PDB entry 8DUW | electron microscopy, 3.20 A resolution | chains A and D of the 10 polymer chains in the assembly

== Chain A (and D) ==
Protein: Heterogeneous nuclear ribonucleoproteins A2/B1
Source organism: Homo sapiens
Notes: fragment: lcd; chain D of this document is another copy of the same molecule, construct and numbering; everything in this record applies to it too
UniProtKB: P22626 (ROA2_HUMAN); residues 181-341 here correspond to UniProt positions 193-353 (UniProt number = residue number + 12)
Amino-acid sequence (161 residues; each row starts with the number of its first residue):
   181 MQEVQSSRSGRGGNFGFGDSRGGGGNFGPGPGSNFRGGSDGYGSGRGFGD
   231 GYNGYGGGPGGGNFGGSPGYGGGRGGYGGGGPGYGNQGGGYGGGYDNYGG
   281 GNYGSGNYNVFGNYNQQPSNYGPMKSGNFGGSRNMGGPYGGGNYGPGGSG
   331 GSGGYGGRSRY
Disordered / not traced: 181-262, 317-341
Differences from the reference sequence: variant Val290 (Asp302 in P22626)
Curated features (UniProtKB/Swiss-Prot):
  - region: Gln296 to Tyr335 (Nuclear targeting sequence)
  - modified residue: Ser189 (Phosphoserine), Arg191 (Asymmetric dimethylarginine), Ser200 (Phosphoserine), Arg201 (Asymmetric dimethylarginine), Ser213 (Phosphoserine), Arg216 (Omega-N-methylarginine), Ser219 (Phosphoserine), Ser224 (Phosphoserine), Arg226 (Omega-N-methylarginine), Ser247 (Phosphoserine), Arg254 (Asymmetric dimethylarginine), Ser312 (Phosphoserine), Arg313 (Omega-N-methylarginine), Tyr319 (Phosphotyrosine), Ser329 (Phosphoserine), Ser332 (Phosphoserine), Tyr335 (Phosphotyrosine), Arg338 (Omega-N-methylarginine)
Reported in the primary citation:
  - self-association interface (contacts with another copy of this molecule): Tyr294 to Pro303
  - conformationally variable residues: Gly292, Arg313

== Interface between chain A and chain D ==
Contacting residue pairs (126):
  Gly263(A) - Gly263(D)
  Gly263(A) - Tyr264(D)  hydrogen bond (backbone-backbone)
  Tyr264(A) - Tyr264(D)  hydrophobic
  Tyr264(A) - Gln267(D)
  Gly265(A) - Tyr264(D)  hydrogen bond (backbone-backbone)
  Gly265(A) - Gly265(D)
  Gly265(A) - Tyr275(D)
  Asn266(A) - Asn266(D)  hydrogen bond
  Asn266(A) - Gln267(D)  hydrogen bond (backbone-backbone)
  Gln267(A) - Gln267(D)
  Gln267(A) - Gly268(D)  hydrogen bond (backbone-backbone)
  Gly268(A) - Gly268(D)
  Gly269(A) - Gly269(D)
  Gly269(A) - Gly270(D)  hydrogen bond (backbone-backbone)
  Gly270(A) - Gly270(D)
  Tyr271(A) - Gly269(D)
  Tyr271(A) - Gly270(D)
  Tyr271(A) - Tyr271(D)
  Tyr271(A) - Arg313(D)  hydrogen bond (side chain-backbone)
  Tyr271(A) - Met315(D)  hydrophobic
  Gly272(A) - Tyr271(D)
  Gly273(A) - Asn266(D)  hydrogen bond (backbone-side chain)
  Gly273(A) - Gly273(D)
  Gly274(A) - Asn266(D)
  Gly274(A) - Gly274(D)
  Tyr275(A) - Gly274(D)  hydrogen bond (backbone-backbone)
  Tyr275(A) - Tyr275(D)
  Asp276(A) - Gly274(D)
  Asp276(A) - Asp276(D)  hydrogen bond (side chain-backbone)
  Asn277(A) - Asp276(D)  hydrogen bond (backbone-backbone)
  Asn277(A) - Asn277(D)
  Asn277(A) - Tyr278(D)  hydrogen bond (backbone-backbone)
  Asn277(A) - Gly279(D)
  Tyr278(A) - Tyr278(D)  hydrophobic
  Tyr278(A) - Gly279(D)  hydrogen bond (backbone-backbone)
  Tyr278(A) - Ser306(D)
  Tyr278(A) - Gly307(D)
  Tyr278(A) - Asn308(D)
  Gly279(A) - Gly279(D)
  Gly280(A) - Gly279(D)
  Gly280(A) - Gly280(D)
  Gly280(A) - Gly281(D)
  Gly281(A) - Gly281(D)
  Asn282(A) - Gly281(D)  hydrogen bond (backbone-backbone)
  Asn282(A) - Asn282(D)
  Asn282(A) - Tyr283(D)  hydrogen bond (backbone-backbone)
  Asn282(A) - Ser285(D)  hydrogen bond (backbone-side chain)
  Tyr283(A) - Tyr283(D)  hydrophobic
  Gly284(A) - Tyr283(D)  hydrogen bond (backbone-backbone)
  Gly284(A) - Gly284(D)
  Gly284(A) - Ser285(D)  hydrogen bond (backbone-side chain)
  Ser285(A) - Gly284(D)
  Ser285(A) - Ser285(D)  hydrogen bond (backbone-side chain)
  Ser285(A) - Gly286(D)  hydrogen bond (backbone-backbone)
  Gly286(A) - Gly286(D)
  Asn287(A) - Gly284(D)
  Asn287(A) - Ser285(D)
  Asn287(A) - Gly286(D)  hydrogen bond (side chain-backbone)
  Asn287(A) - Asn287(D)  hydrogen bond (side chain-backbone)
  Tyr288(A) - Asn287(D)  hydrogen bond (backbone-backbone)
  Tyr288(A) - Tyr288(D)  hydrophobic
  Tyr288(A) - Asn289(D)  hydrogen bond (backbone-backbone)
  Asn289(A) - Asn289(D)  hydrogen bond
  Val290(A) - Asn289(D)  hydrogen bond (backbone-backbone)
  Val290(A) - Val290(D)
  Val290(A) - Phe291(D)  hydrogen bond (backbone-backbone)
  Phe291(A) - Phe291(D)  hydrophobic
  Gly292(A) - Phe291(D)  hydrogen bond (backbone-backbone)
  Gly292(A) - Gly292(D)
  Gly292(A) - Asn293(D)  hydrogen bond (backbone-backbone)
  Asn293(A) - Asn293(D)  hydrogen bond
  Tyr294(A) - Asn293(D)  hydrogen bond (backbone-backbone)
  Tyr294(A) - Tyr294(D)
  Tyr294(A) - Asn295(D)
  Asn295(A) - Phe291(D)
  Asn295(A) - Asn293(D)  hydrogen bond (side chain-backbone)
  Asn295(A) - Asn295(D)  hydrogen bond
  Gln296(A) - Asn295(D)  hydrogen bond (backbone-backbone)
  Gln296(A) - Gln296(D)  hydrogen bond
  Gln296(A) - Gln297(D)  hydrogen bond (backbone-backbone)
  Gln297(A) - Asn289(D)
  Gln297(A) - Gln297(D)  hydrogen bond
  Pro298(A) - Gln297(D)
  Pro298(A) - Pro298(D)
  Pro298(A) - Ser299(D)  hydrogen bond (backbone-backbone)
  Ser299(A) - Ser299(D)
  Asn300(A) - Ser299(D)  hydrogen bond (backbone-backbone)
  Asn300(A) - Asn300(D)  hydrogen bond
  Asn300(A) - Tyr301(D)  hydrogen bond (backbone-backbone)
  Tyr301(A) - Tyr283(D)
  Tyr301(A) - Tyr301(D)  hydrophobic
  Gly302(A) - Tyr301(D)  hydrogen bond (backbone-backbone)
  Pro303(A) - Pro303(D)
  Pro303(A) - Met304(D)  hydrogen bond (backbone-backbone)
  Met304(A) - Met304(D)  hydrophobic
  Lys305(A) - Met304(D)  hydrogen bond (backbone-backbone)
  Lys305(A) - Lys305(D)
  Lys305(A) - Ser306(D)  hydrogen bond (backbone-backbone)
  Lys305(A) - Phe309(D)
  Ser306(A) - Ser306(D)
  Gly307(A) - Ser306(D)  hydrogen bond (backbone-backbone)
  Gly307(A) - Gly307(D)
  Gly307(A) - Asn308(D)  hydrogen bond (backbone-backbone)
  Asn308(A) - Asn308(D)  hydrogen bond
  Phe309(A) - Asn308(D)  hydrogen bond (backbone-backbone)
  Phe309(A) - Phe309(D)  hydrophobic
  Phe309(A) - Gly310(D)
  Phe309(A) - Gly311(D)
  Gly310(A) - Gly310(D)
  Gly310(A) - Gly311(D)  hydrogen bond (backbone-backbone)
  Gly311(A) - Gly311(D)
  Gly311(A) - Asn314(D)
  Ser312(A) - Asn308(D)
  Ser312(A) - Phe309(D)
  Ser312(A) - Gly310(D)
  Ser312(A) - Gly311(D)  hydrogen bond (side chain-backbone)
  Ser312(A) - Ser312(D)  hydrogen bond (side chain-backbone)
  Ser312(A) - Asn314(D)
  Arg313(A) - Asn308(D)
  Arg313(A) - Ser312(D)  hydrogen bond (backbone-backbone)
  Arg313(A) - Arg313(D)
  Arg313(A) - Asn314(D)  hydrogen bond (backbone-side chain)
  Asn314(A) - Asn314(D)  hydrogen bond (backbone-side chain)
  Asn314(A) - Met315(D)  hydrogen bond (backbone-backbone)
  Gly316(A) - Met315(D)
  Gly316(A) - Gly316(D)
Interface residues without a listed pair, chain A (54 interface residues in all): Met315
Interface residues without a listed pair, chain D (54 interface residues in all): Gly272, Gly302

== Summary ==
Chain A and chain D each contribute 54 residues to their interface; the contacts include 56 hydrogen bonds.
Among the polar pairs are Asn266(A)-Asn266(D), Tyr271(A)-Arg313(D) and Gly273(A)-Asn266(D). From the paper:
conformational variability at Gly292(A) and Arg313(A); a self-association interface involving Tyr294(A).
Chain A and chain D are both Heterogeneous nuclear ribonucleoproteins A2/B1 (Homo sapiens); the structure,
HnRNPA2 D290V LCD PM2, was determined by electron microscopy (same publication as 8EC7 and 8DU2).
